PDB entry 7EOT | electron microscopy, 3.80 A resolution | chains A and D of the 4 polymer chains in the assembly

# Chain A
Protein: Glutamate receptor ionotropic, NMDA 2A
Source organism: Homo sapiens
Reference sequence: Q12879 (NMDE1_HUMAN); numbering as in UniProt (aligned over 1-842)
Sequence (853 residues; row label = number of the first residue in the row):
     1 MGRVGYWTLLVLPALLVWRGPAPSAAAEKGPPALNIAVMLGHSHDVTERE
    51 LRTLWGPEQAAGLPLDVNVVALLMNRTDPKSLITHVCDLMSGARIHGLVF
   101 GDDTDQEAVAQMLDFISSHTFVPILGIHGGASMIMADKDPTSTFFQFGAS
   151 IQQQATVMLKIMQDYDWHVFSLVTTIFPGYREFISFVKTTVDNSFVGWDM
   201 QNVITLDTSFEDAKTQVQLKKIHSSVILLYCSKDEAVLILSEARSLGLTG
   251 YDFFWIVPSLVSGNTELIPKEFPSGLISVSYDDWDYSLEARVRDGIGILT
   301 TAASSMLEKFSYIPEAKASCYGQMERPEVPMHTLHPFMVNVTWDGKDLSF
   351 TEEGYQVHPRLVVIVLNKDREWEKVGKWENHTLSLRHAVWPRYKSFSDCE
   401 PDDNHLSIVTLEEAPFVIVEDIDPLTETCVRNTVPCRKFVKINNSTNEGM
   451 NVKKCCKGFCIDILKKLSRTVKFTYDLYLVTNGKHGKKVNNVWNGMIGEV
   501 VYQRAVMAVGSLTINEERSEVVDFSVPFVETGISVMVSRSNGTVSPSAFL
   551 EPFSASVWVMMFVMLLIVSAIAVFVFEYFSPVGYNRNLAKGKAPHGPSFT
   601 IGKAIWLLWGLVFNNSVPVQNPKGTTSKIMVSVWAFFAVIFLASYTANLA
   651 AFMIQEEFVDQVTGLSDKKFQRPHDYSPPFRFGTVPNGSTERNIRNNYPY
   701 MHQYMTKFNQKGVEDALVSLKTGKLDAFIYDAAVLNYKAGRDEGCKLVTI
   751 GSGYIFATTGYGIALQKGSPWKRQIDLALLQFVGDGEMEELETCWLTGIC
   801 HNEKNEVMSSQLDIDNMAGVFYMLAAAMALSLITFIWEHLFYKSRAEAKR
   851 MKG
Unresolved in the structure: 1-33, 541-549, 582-597, 617-624, 656-659, 803-812, 838-853
Sequence notes: engineered mutation C794 (Leu in Q12879); expression tag (843-853)
Curated features (UniProtKB/Swiss-Prot):
  - region: F599 to Q620 (Pore-forming)
  - binding site (Zn(2+)): H44, H128, E266, D282
  - binding site (L-glutamate): S511, T513, R518, S689, T690, D731
  - site: N614 (Functional determinant of NMDA receptors)
  - glycosylation (N-linked (GlcNAc...) asparagine): N75, N340, N380, N443, N444, N541, N687
  - natural variant: P57 (P57L: Found in a cutaneous malignant melanoma sample), P79 (P79R: In FESD), T143 (T143I: Found in a patient with autism spectrum disorder; uncertain significance), F183 (F183I: In FESD; uncertain significance), I184 (I184S: In FESD; uncertain significance), T189 (T189N: Found in a patient with schizophrenia; uncertain significance), C231 (C231Y: In FESD; uncertain significance), A243 (A243V: In FESD), D252 (D252N: Found in a cutaneous malignant melanoma sample), S278 (S278F: Found in a cutaneous malignant melanoma sample), A290 (A290V: In FESD; uncertain significance), G295 (G295S: In FESD; uncertain significance), 71 further natural variant entries in UniProt
  - mutagenesis: P552 (P552A: Changed glutamate-gated calcium ion channel activity characterized by increased desensitization ...), S632 (S632F: No effect on localization to the cell membrane. No effect on agonist potency and channel activation by glutamate and glycine), T646 (T646R: No effect on localization to the cell membrane. Results in increased glycine potency and channel activation at lower agonist concentrations)
Disulfides: C87-C320, C429-C455, C436-C456, C745-C800
Covalently attached groups: N-acetylglucosamine (NAG) linked to N687

# Chain D
Protein: Glutamate receptor ionotropic, NMDA 1
Source organism: Homo sapiens
Reference sequence: Q05586 (NMDZ1_HUMAN); residue numbers follow UniProt; this construct covers 1-847
Sequence (847 residues; each row starts with the number of its first residue):
     1 MSTMRLLTLALLFSCSVARAACDPKIVNIGAVLSTRKHEQMFREAVNQAN
    51 KRHGSWKIQLNATSVTHKPNAIQMALSVCEDLISSQVYAILVSHPPTPND
   101 HFTPTPVSYTAGFYRIPVLGLTTRMSIYSDKSIHLSFLRTVPPYSHQSSV
   151 WFEMMRVYSWNHIILLVSDDHEGRAAQKRLETLLEERESKAEKVLQFDPG
   201 TKNVTALLMEAKELEARVIILSASEDDAATVYRAAAMLNMTGSGYVWLVG
   251 EREISGNALRYAPDGILGLQLINGKNESAHISDAVGVVAQAVHELLEKEN
   301 ITDPPRGCVGNTNIWKTGPLFKRVLMSSKYADGVTGRVEFNEDGDRKFAN
   351 YSIMNLQNRKLVQVGIYNGTHVIPNDRKIIWPGGETEKPRGYQMSTRLKI
   401 VTIHQEPFVYVKPTLSDGTCKEEFTVNGDPVKKVICTGPNDTSPGSPRHT
   451 VPQCCYGFCIDLLIKLARTMNFTYEVHLVADGKFGTQERVNNSNKKEWNG
   501 MMGELLSGQADMIVAPLTINNERAQYIEFSKPFKYQGLTILVKKEIPRST
   551 LDSFMQPFQSTLWLLVGLSVHVVAVMLYLLDRFSPFGRFKVNSEEEEEDA
   601 LTLSSAMWFSWGVLLNSGIGEGAPRSFSARILGMVWAGFAMIIVASYTAN
   651 LAAFLVLDRPEERITGINDPRLRNPSDKFIYATVKQSSVDIYFRRQVCLS
   701 TMYRHMEKHNYESAAEAIQAVRDNKLHAFIWDSAVLEFEASQKCDLVTTG
   751 ELFFRSGFGIGMRKDSPWKQNVSLSILKSHENGFMEDLDKTWVRYQECDS
   801 RSNAPATLTFENMAGVFMLVAGGIVAGIFLIFIEIAYKRHKDARRKQ
Unresolved in the structure: 1-24, 585-600, 619-625, 799-808, 845-847
Sequence notes: engineered mutation C698 (Glu in Q05586)
Curated features (UniProtKB/Swiss-Prot):
  - region: L603 to P624 (Pore-forming)
  - binding site (glycine): P516, T518, R523, S688, D732
  - glycosylation (N-linked (GlcNAc...) asparagine): N61, N203, N239, N276, N300, N350, N368, N440, N471, N491, N674, N771
  - natural variant: R217 (R217W: In NDHMSR), D227 (D227H: In NDHMSR; uncertain significance), R306 (R306Q: Found in a patient with schizophrenia; uncertain significance), D552 (D552E: In NDHMSD), P557 (P557R: In NDHMSD), S560 (S560SS: In NDHMSD), G618 (G618R: In NDHMSD), G620 (G620R: In NDHMSD), A637 (A637S: In NDHMSD; uncertain significance; A637V: In NDHMSD; uncertain significance), G638 (G638A: In NDHMSD; G638V: In NDHMSD), M641 (M641I: In NDHMSD; M641L: In NDHMSD; M641V: In NDHMSD), I642 (I642T: In NDHMSD; uncertain significance), 14 further natural variant entries in UniProt
  - mutagenesis: I642 (I642L: Slight decrease in glutamate and glycine agonist potency; mutant channels are activated at 2-fold higher glutamate and glycine concentrations), V644 (V644M: Increase in glutamate and glycine agonist potency; mutant channels are activated lower glutamate and glycine concentrations), A653 (A653G: Increase in glutamate and glycine agonist potency; mutant channels are activated lower glutamate and glycine concentrations), M813 (M813V: Slight decrease in glycine agonist potency; no effect on glutamate agonist potency)
Disulfides: C79-C308, C420-C454, C436-C455, C744-C798
Covalently attached groups: N-acetylglucosamine (NAG) linked to N61, N203, N239, N276, N368, N471, N771
Small-molecule neighbours: J86 ([(1S)-1-[[7-bromanyl-2,3-bis(oxidanylidene)-1,4-dihydroquinoxalin-5-yl]methylamino]ethyl]phosphonic acid): Q405, F484, P516, L517, T518, R523, Q686, S687, S688, W731, D732, A734, V735, F758

# How chain A and chain D interact
Inter-chain disulfides: C794(A)-C698(D)
Contacting residue pairs (95):
  R76(A) with G310(D), hydrogen bond (side chain-backbone); N311(D); T312(D)
  T77(A) with F113(D); T312(D)
  D78(A) with Y114(D); C308(D); V309(D); G310(D), hydrogen bond (side chain-backbone); N311(D); T312(D)
  P79(A) with F113(D), hydrophobic
  K80(A) with A75(D), hydrogen bond (side chain-backbone); C79(D); T110(D); C308(D)
  Q106(A) with I314(D)
  E107(A) with R115(D), salt bridge; L135(D)
  A108(A) with F113(D)
  V109(A) with F113(D)
  Q111(A) with Y109(D); I133(D), hydrogen bond (side chain-backbone)
  M112(A) with Y109(D), hydrophobic; F113(D), hydrophobic
  F115(A) with T105(D); P106(D); Y109(D), hydrophobic
  H119(A) with A71(D)
  M135(A) with S132(D)
  A136(A) with S132(D); I133(D), hydrophobic
  D137(A) with I133(D); H171(D)
  I176(A) with E342(D)
  P178(A) with D130(D); K131(D); S132(D)
  E182(A) with K178(D), salt bridge
  D192(A) with K496(D); Y526(D)
  N193(A) with N494(D); K495(D); K496(D)
  S194(A) with K496(D), hydrogen bond (backbone-side chain)
  F195(A) with Q487(D); S493(D); K496(D)
  Y321(A) with N70(D); I72(D)
  G322(A) with N70(D); I72(D)
  Q323(A) with P69(D); N70(D), hydrogen bond (backbone-side chain)
  I418(A) with S700(D)
  L425(A) with R489(D), hydrogen bond (backbone-side chain)
  T426(A) with R489(D)
  G602(A) with R630(D)
  W606(A) with R630(D)
  W609(A) with M634(D), hydrophobic
  F613(A) with M641(D), hydrophobic
  N614(A) with N616(D), hydrogen bond
  N615(A) with V613(D), hydrogen bond (side chain-backbone); L614(D); A637(D); A640(D); M641(D)
  S616(A) with V613(D)
  Y645(A) with A645(D), hydrophobic
  T646(A) with T648(D)
  L649(A) with A649(D)
  A650(A) with A649(D), hydrophobic; A652(D), hydrophobic
  M653(A) with A649(D); A653(D), hydrophobic
  G740(A) with N674(D)
  R741(A) with N674(D); T701(D)
  E743(A) with S676(D)
  C794(A) with C698(D), disulfide
  I799(A) with N674(D)
  D813(A) with F558(D); Q559(D)
  M817(A) with Q559(D)
  V820(A) with F639(D), hydrophobic
  A827(A) with V635(D), hydrophobic
  L830(A) with I631(D)
  S831(A) with M576(D); L580(D)
  T834(A) with F627(D); S628(D); I631(D)
  F835(A) with L580(D), hydrophobic; F583(D)
  W837(A) with F583(D)
Also at the interface, not in a pair above, chain A (68 interface residues in all): N75, S81, I83, D114, D207, S209, M324, E420, R431, N432, Y737, W795, M828
Also at the interface, not in a pair above, chain D (72 interface residues in all): G112, R323, L615, A629, I642, N650, P670, R695, V697, R704

# Summary
Chain A and chain D form an interface of 68 and 72 residues respectively, with 1 disulfide bond, 9 hydrogen
bonds and 2 salt bridges. Polar pairs include E107(A)-R115(D), E182(A)-K178(D) and R76(A)-G310(D). Bound to
chain D: compound J86. N-acetylglucosamine is covalently linked to N687(A).
Chain A is Glutamate receptor ionotropic, NMDA 2A and chain D is Glutamate receptor ionotropic, NMDA 1, both
from Homo sapiens; the structure, Structure of the human GluN1/GluN2A NMDA receptor in the CGP-78608/glutamate
bound state, was determined by electron microscopy together with 7EOQ, 7EOR, 7EOS and 7EOU from the same
study.
